7TD2 - chains R and A of the 4 polymer chains in the assembly; structure by electron microscopy, 3.11 A resolution.

Chain R:
Name: Lysophosphatidic acid receptor 1
Organism: Homo sapiens
UniProt: Q92633 (LPAR1_HUMAN); residues 2-340 here = UniProt positions 2-340
Amino-acid sequence (350 residues; row label = number of the first residue in the row; numbers below 1 keep their minus sign (Asp-9 is residue -9)):
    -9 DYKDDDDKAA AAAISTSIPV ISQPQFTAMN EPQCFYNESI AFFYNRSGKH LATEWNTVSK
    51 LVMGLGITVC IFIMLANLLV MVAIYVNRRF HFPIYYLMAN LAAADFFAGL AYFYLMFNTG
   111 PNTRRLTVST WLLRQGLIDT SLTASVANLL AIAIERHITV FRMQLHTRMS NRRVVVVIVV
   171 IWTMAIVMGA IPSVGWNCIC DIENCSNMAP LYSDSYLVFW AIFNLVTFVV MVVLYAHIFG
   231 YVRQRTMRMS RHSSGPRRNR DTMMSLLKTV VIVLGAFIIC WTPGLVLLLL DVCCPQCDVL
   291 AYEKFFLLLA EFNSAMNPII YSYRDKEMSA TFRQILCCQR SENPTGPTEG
Not modelled in the structure: -9 to 22, 240-248, 323-340
Differences from the reference sequence: expression tag (-9 to 1)
UniProt features mapped onto this chain:
  - binding site (a 1-acyl-sn-glycero-3-phosphate): Lys39, Arg124 to Asp129, Trp210
  - glycosylation (N-linked (GlcNAc...) asparagine): Asn27, Asn35
Disulfides: Cys24-Cys190, Cys188-Cys195, Cys284-Cys287
Small-molecule neighbours: 18:1 lpa (NKP; (2R)-2-hydroxy-3-(phosphonooxy)propyl (9E)-octadec-9-enoate): Tyr34, Lys39, Leu105, Thr109, Gly110, Thr113, Arg124, Gln125, Asp129, Leu132, Met198, Ala199, Tyr206, Leu207, Trp210, Trp271, Gly274, Leu277, Leu278, Glu293, Lys294, Phe296, Leu297, Ala300
From the paper describing this entry:
  - conformationally variable residues (side-chain flip): Leu155

Chain A:
Name: Guanine nucleotide-binding protein G(i) subunit alpha-1
Organism: Rattus norvegicus
UniProt: B2RSH2 (GNAI1_MOUSE); numbering as in UniProt (aligned over 1-354)
Amino-acid sequence (379 residues; each row starts with the number of its first residue; numbers below 1 keep their minus sign (Met-24 is residue -24)):
   -24 MGSSHHHHHH SSGLEVLFQG PHMASMGCTL SAEDKAAVER SKMIDRNLRE DGEKAAREVK
    36 LLLLGAGESG KSTIVKQMKI IHEAGYSEEE CKQYKAVVYS NTIQSIIAII RAMGRLKIDF
    96 GDSARADDAR QLFVLAGAAE EGFMTAELAG VIKRLWKDSG VQACFNRSRE YQLNDSAAYY
   156 LNDLDRIAQP NYIPTQQDVL RTRVKTTGIV ETHFTFKDLH FKMFDVGAQR SERKKWIHCF
   216 EGVTAIIFCV ALSDYDLVLA EDEEMNRMHE SMKLFDSICN NKWFTDTSII LFLNKKDLFE
   276 EKIKKSPLTI CYPEYAGSNT YEEAAAYIQC QFEDLNKRKD TKEIYTHFTC ATDTKNVQFV
   336 FDAVTDVIIK NNLKDCGLF
Not modelled in the structure: -24 to 5, 55-181, 235-238
Differences from the reference sequence: initiating methionine (-24); expression tag (-23 to 0); engineered mutation Ala203 (Gly in B2RSH2)
UniProt features mapped onto this chain:
  - region: Lys35 to Thr48 (G1 motif), Asp173 to Thr181 (G2 motif), Phe196 to Gly202, Gln204, Arg205 (G3 motif), Ile265 to Asp272 (G4 motif), Thr324 to Thr329 (G5 motif)
  - binding site (GTP): Glu43 to Thr48, Asp150, Ser151, Leu175 to Arg178, Asp200 to Gly202, Gln204, Asn269 to Asp272, Ala326
  - binding site (Mg(2+)): Ser47, Thr181
  - lipidation: Gly2 (N-myristoyl glycine), Cys3 (S-palmitoyl cysteine)
From the paper describing this entry:
  - conformationally variable residues (side-chain flip): Asn346, Phe354

Chain R / chain A interface:
Contacting residue pairs - 25 pairs, chain R then chain A:
  Ile84(R) with Asp350(A)
  Arg146(R) with Cys351(A), hydrogen bond (side chain-backbone); Gly352(A), hydrogen bond (side chain-backbone)
  Thr149(R) with Asn347(A), hydrogen bond (backbone-side chain)
  Val150(R) with Asn347(A); Leu348(A), hydrophobic; Cys351(A), hydrophobic
  Arg152(R) with Ile343(A); Asn347(A), hydrogen bond (backbone-side chain)
  Gln154(R) with Ala31(A); Arg32(A)
  Leu155(R) with Asn346(A)
  His156(R) with Gly217(A)
  Tyr231(R) with Ile344(A), hydrophobic
  Arg235(R) with Thr340(A); Ile344(A)
  Arg238(R) with Gln333(A); Asp337(A), salt bridge
  Met239(R) with Tyr320(A), hydrophobic; Asp337(A); Ala338(A)
  Ser255(R) with Phe354(A)
  Leu256(R) with Leu353(A), hydrophobic
  Arg314(R) with Phe354(A)
  Asp315(R) with Phe354(A)
Other interface residues (no listed pair), chain R (22 interface residues in all): Met153, Val232, Thr236, Thr252, Thr259, Lys316
Other interface residues (no listed pair), chain A (21 interface residues in all): Thr219, Phe334, Asp341
The authors on this interface:
  - interface residues, chain R: Leu155(R)
  - interface residues, chain A: Phe354(A)

In short:
22 residues of chain R face 21 of chain A across their interface; the contacts include 4 hydrogen bonds and 1
salt bridge. Polar contacts include Arg238(R)-Asp337(A), Arg146(R)-Cys351(A) and Arg146(R)-Gly352(A). Chain R
binds 18:1 lpa. The paper reports interface residues Leu155(R) and Phe354(A); conformational variability at
Leu155(R) and Asn346(A) among others.
Chain R is Lysophosphatidic acid receptor 1 (Homo sapiens) and chain A is Guanine nucleotide-binding protein
G(i) subunit alpha-1 (Rattus norvegicus); the structure, Lysophosphatidic acid receptor 1-Gi complex bound to
LPA, state a, was determined by electron microscopy together with 7TD0, 7TD1, 7TD3 and 7TD4 from the same
study.
